Entry 4BY4 (X-ray diffraction, 2.30 A resolution); this record covers chains A and B.

Chain A (and B):
Protein: Fi18190p1
Source organism: Drosophila melanogaster
Notes: chain B of this document is another copy of the same molecule, construct and numbering; everything in this record applies to it too
UniProt: Q9VWX8 (Q9VWX8_DROME); numbering as in UniProt (aligned over 1-187)
Sequence (187 residues; numbered 1 to 187; the number before each row is that of its first residue):
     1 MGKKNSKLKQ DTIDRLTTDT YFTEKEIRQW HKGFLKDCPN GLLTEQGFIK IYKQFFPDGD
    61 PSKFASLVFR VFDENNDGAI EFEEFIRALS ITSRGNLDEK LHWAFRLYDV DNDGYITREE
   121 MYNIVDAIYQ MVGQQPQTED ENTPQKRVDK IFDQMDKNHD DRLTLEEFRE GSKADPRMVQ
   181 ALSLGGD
Not modelled in the structure: 1-5, 135-141, 184-187 (chain B: 1-4, 134-144, 184-187)
Differences from the reference sequence: engineered mutation Met178 (Ile in Q9VWX8)
Metal / ion sites: Na+: Thr17, Thr20 (shared with Asp11(B) of chain B); Ca2+ site 1: Asp73, Asn75, Asp77, Ala79, Glu84; Ca2+ site 2: Asp109, Asp111, Asp113, Tyr115, Glu120; Ca2+ site 3: Asp156, Asn158, Asp160, Arg162, Glu167
What the authors report for this chain:
  - mutagenesis - E84A, E84A/E120A, E84A/E120A/E167A: unchanged binding to Ric8a
  - specificity-determining residues: Arg94, Thr138

How chain A and chain B interact:
Contacting residue pairs - 44 pairs, chain A then chain B:
  Phe22(A) - Ala174(B)
  Glu26(A) - Pro176(B)
  Gln29(A) - Pro176(B)
  Trp30(A) - Ala174(B)  hydrogen bond (side chain-backbone)
  Trp30(A) - Asp175(B)
  Trp30(A) - Pro176(B)
  Trp30(A) - Val179(B)  hydrophobic
  Trp30(A) - Leu182(B)  hydrophobic
  Gly33(A) - Val179(B)
  Ile51(A) - Ser183(B)
  Gln54(A) - Arg147(B)
  Phe55(A) - Tyr129(B)  hydrogen bond (backbone-side chain)
  Phe55(A) - Arg147(B)
  Phe85(A) - Leu182(B)  hydrophobic
  Ser93(A) - Leu97(B)
  Ser93(A) - Ser172(B)
  Ser93(A) - Lys173(B)  hydrogen bond (side chain-backbone)
  Ser93(A) - Ala174(B)
  Arg94(A) - Leu97(B)
  Arg94(A) - Lys173(B)  hydrogen bond (side chain-backbone)
  Arg94(A) - Ala174(B)
  Leu97(A) - Ser93(B)
  Leu97(A) - Arg94(B)
  Leu97(A) - Lys100(B)
  Lys100(A) - Leu97(B)
  Tyr129(A) - Phe55(B)
  Val132(A) - Val132(B)  hydrophobic
  Gly133(A) - Asp58(B)
  Arg147(A) - Gln54(B)  hydrogen bond
  Ser172(A) - Ser93(B)
  Lys173(A) - Ser93(B)  hydrogen bond (backbone-side chain)
  Lys173(A) - Arg94(B)  hydrogen bond (backbone-side chain)
  Ala174(A) - Phe22(B)
  Ala174(A) - Trp30(B)  hydrogen bond (backbone-side chain)
  Ala174(A) - Ser93(B)
  Ala174(A) - Arg94(B)
  Asp175(A) - Trp30(B)
  Pro176(A) - Glu26(B)
  Pro176(A) - Gln29(B)
  Pro176(A) - Trp30(B)
  Val179(A) - Trp30(B)  hydrophobic
  Val179(A) - Gly33(B)
  Ser183(A) - Lys36(B)  hydrogen bond
  Ser183(A) - Asp37(B)  hydrogen bond
Other interface residues (no listed pair), chain A (31 interface residues in all): Asp37, Phe56, Leu89, Gly95, Gln134, Met178, Leu182
Other interface residues (no listed pair), chain B (30 interface residues in all): Leu89, Gly95, Lys146, Ile151, Met178

In short:
Chain A and chain B form an interface of 31 and 30 residues respectively, with 10 hydrogen bonds. Polar pairs
include Trp30(A)-Ala174(B), Phe55(A)-Tyr129(B) and Ser93(A)-Lys173(B). Thr17(A) and Thr20(A) form the Na+
site. From the paper: E84A, E84A/E120A and E84A/E120A/E167A of chain A leave binding to Ric8a unchanged;
specificity determinants Arg94(A) and Thr138(A).
Both chains are Fi18190p1 (Drosophila melanogaster). Entry 4BY4 (Crystal structure of Drosophila Frq2) was
determined by X-ray diffraction (same publication as 4BY5).
